PDB entry 8WG9 | electron microscopy, 4.46 A resolution (low resolution: residue-level contacts below are approximate; hydrogen-bond / salt-bridge calls are withheld) | chains B and C

== Chain B ==
Name: Metabotropic glutamate receptor 4
Source organism: Homo sapiens
UniProt: Q14833 (GRM4_HUMAN); numbering as in UniProt (aligned over 33-912)
Chain sequence (880 residues; each row starts with the number of its first residue):
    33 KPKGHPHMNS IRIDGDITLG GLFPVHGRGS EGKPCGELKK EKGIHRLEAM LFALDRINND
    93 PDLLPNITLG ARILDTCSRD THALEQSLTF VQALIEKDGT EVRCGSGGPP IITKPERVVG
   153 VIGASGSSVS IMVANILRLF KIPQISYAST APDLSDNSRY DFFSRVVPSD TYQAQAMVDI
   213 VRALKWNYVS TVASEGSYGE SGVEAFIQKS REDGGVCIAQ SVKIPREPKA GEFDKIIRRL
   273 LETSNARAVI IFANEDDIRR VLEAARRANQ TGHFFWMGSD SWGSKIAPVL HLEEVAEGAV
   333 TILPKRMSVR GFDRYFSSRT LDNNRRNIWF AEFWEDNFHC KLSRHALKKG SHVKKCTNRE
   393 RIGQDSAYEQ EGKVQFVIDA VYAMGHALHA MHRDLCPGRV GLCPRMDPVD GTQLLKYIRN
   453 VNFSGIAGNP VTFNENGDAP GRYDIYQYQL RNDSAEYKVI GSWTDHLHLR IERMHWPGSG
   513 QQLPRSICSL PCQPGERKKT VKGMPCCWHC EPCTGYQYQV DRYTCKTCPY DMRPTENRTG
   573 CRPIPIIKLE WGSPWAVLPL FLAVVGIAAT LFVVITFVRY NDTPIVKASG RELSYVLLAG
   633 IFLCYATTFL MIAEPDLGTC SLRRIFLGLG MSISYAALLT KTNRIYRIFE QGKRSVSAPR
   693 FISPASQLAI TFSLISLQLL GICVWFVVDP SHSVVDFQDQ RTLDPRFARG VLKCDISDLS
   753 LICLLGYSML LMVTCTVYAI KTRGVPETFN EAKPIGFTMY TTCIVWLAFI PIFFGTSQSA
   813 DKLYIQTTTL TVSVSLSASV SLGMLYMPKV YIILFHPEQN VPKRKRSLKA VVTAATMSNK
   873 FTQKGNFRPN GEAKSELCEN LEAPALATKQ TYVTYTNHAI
Not modelled in the structure: 33-40, 128-147, 375-384, 484-486, 504-512, 856-912
Cystine bridges: Cys67-Cys109, Cys249-Cys538, Cys428-Cys435, Cys520-Cys539, Cys524-Cys542, Cys545-Cys557, Cys560-Cys573, Cys652-Cys746
Residues lining bound ligands: (2S)-2-amino-4-phosphonobutanoic acid (E7P): Glu73, Lys74, Gly75, Arg78, Tyr179, Asp312, Lys317, Glu403, Lys405, Val409
Reported in the primary citation:
  - mutagenesis - D563A/Q730A: increased signaling in response to LY379268

== Chain C ==
Name: Metabotropic glutamate receptor 2
Source organism: Homo sapiens
UniProt: Q14416 (GRM2_HUMAN); residues 19-872 here = UniProt positions 19-872
Chain sequence (854 residues; each row starts with the number of its first residue):
    19 EGPAKKVLTL EGDLVLGGLF PVHQKGGPAE DCGPVNEHRG IQRLEAMLFA LDRINRDPHL
    79 LPGVRLGAHI LDSCSKDTHA LEQALDFVRA SLSRGADGSR HICPDGSYAT HGDAPTAITG
   139 VIGGSYSDVS IQVANLLRLF QIPQISYAST SAKLSDKSRY DYFARTVPPD FFQAKAMAEI
   199 LRFFNWTYVS TVASEGDYGE TGIEAFELEA RARNICVATS EKVGRAMSRA AFEGVVRALL
   259 QKPSARVAVL FTRSEDAREL LAASQRLNAS FTWVASDGWG ALESVVAGSE GAAEGAITIE
   319 LASYPISDFA SYFQSLDPWN NSRNPWFREF WEQRFRCSFR QRDCAAHSLR AVPFEQESKI
   379 MFVVNAVYAM AHALHNMHRA LCPNTTRLCD AMRPVNGRRL YKDFVLNVKF DAPFRPADTH
   439 NEVRFDRFGD GIGRYNIFTY LRAGSGRYRY QKVGYWAEGL TLDTSLIPWA SPSAGPLPAS
   499 RCSEPCLQNE VKSVQPGEVC CWLCIPCQPY EYRLDEFTCA DCGLGYWPNA SLTGCFELPQ
   559 EYIRWGDAWA VGPVTIACLG ALATLFVLGV FVRHNATPVV KASGRELCYI LLGGVFLCYC
   619 MTFIFIAKPS TAVCTLRRLG LGTAFSVCYS ALLTKTNRIA RIFGGAREGA QRPRFISPAS
   679 QVAICLALIS GQLLIVVAWL VVEAPGTGKE TAPERREVVT LRCNHRDASM LGSLAYNVLL
   739 IALCTLYAFK TRKCPENFNE AKFIGFTMYT TCIIWLAFLP IFYVTSSDYR VQTTTMCVSV
   799 SLSGSVVLGC LFAPKLHIIL FQPQKNVVSH RAPTSRFGSA AARASSSLGQ GSGSQFVPTV
   859 CNGREVVDST TSSL
Not modelled in the structure: 19-22, 110-138, 549-564, 659-673, 821-872
UniProt features mapped onto this chain:
  - region: Ala677 to Ala685 (Important for interaction with HTR2A)
  - binding site (L-glutamate): Arg57, Arg61, Ser145, Ala166, Thr168, Asp295, Lys377
  - glycosylation (N-linked (GlcNAc...) asparagine): Asn203, Asn286, Asn338, Asn402, Asn547
  - mutagenesis: Ala677 (A677S: Impairs interaction with HTR2A), Ala681 (A681F: Impairs interaction with HTR2A), Ala685 (A685G: Impairs interaction with HTR2A)
Cystine bridges: Cys50-Cys92, Cys234-Cys518, Cys355-Cys362, Cys400-Cys407, Cys500-Cys519, Cys504-Cys522, Cys525-Cys537, Cys632-Cys721
Reported in the primary citation:
  - mutagenesis - A658Y (1.5-2 folds), F747A (1.5-2 folds), Y767A (1.5-2 folds): increased signaling in response to mGlu2-2 homodimer
  - mutagenesis - A658Y, G667W, G667W/A668W, A668W: increased signaling in response to mGlu4C2-FS

== How chain B and chain C interact ==
Contacting residue pairs (18; chain B residue first):
  Leu120(B) - Val106(C)
  Leu120(B) - Phe158(C)
  Val123(B) - Leu103(C)
  Ile127(B) - Glu100(C)
  Ile127(B) - Leu103(C)
  Asn167(B) - Leu157(C)
  Ile168(B) - Leu157(C)
  Ile168(B) - Phe158(C)
  Leu171(B) - Leu99(C)
  Leu171(B) - Gln150(C)
  Leu171(B) - Asn153(C)
  Leu171(B) - Leu154(C)
  Phe172(B) - Leu103(C)
  Phe172(B) - Leu154(C)
  Asp188(B) - Arg177(C)
  Ser190(B) - Arg177(C)
  Arg191(B) - Ser176(C)
  Arg191(B) - Arg177(C)
Other interface residues (no listed pair), chain B (12 interface residues in all): Gln124, Arg170
Other interface residues (no listed pair), chain C (12 interface residues in all): Arg107

== Overview ==
The chain B/chain C interface involves 12 residues from each chain. Ligands of chain B:
(2S)-2-amino-4-phosphonobutanoic acid. The paper reports that A658Y, G667W and G667W/A668W of chain C, among
others, increase signaling in response to mGlu4C2-FS; A658Y, F747A and Y767A of chain C increase signaling in
response to mGlu2-2 homodimer.
Chain B is Metabotropic glutamate receptor 4 and chain C is Metabotropic glutamate receptor 2, both from Homo
sapiens; the structure, mGlu2-mGlu4 heterodimer bound mGlu4 agonist E7P, was determined by electron microscopy
together with 8WGC, 8WGD and 8WGB from the same study.
